Entry 9KZJ (electron microscopy, 3.50 A resolution); this record covers chains A and H of the 14 polymer chains in the assembly.

Chain A:
Molecule: Major capsid protein
Organism: Escherichia phage T1
Reference sequence: Q6XQD3 (Q6XQD3_BPT1); residues 1-319 here = UniProt positions 1-319
Amino-acid sequence (319 residues; numbered 1 to 319; the number before each row is that of its first residue):
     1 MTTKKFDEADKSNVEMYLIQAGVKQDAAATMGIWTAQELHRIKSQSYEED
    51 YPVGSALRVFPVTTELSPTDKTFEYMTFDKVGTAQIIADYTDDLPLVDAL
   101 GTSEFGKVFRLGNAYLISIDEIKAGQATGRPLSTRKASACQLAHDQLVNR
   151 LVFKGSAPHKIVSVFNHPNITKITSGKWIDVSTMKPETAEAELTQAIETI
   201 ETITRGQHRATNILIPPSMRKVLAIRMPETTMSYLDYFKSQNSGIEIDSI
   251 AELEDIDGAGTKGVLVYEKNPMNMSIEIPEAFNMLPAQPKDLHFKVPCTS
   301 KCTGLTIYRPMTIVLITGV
Unresolved in the structure: 1-26

Chain H:
Molecule: BIG2 domain-containing protein
Organism: Escherichia phage T1
Reference sequence: Q6XQD4 (Q6XQD4_BPT1); residue numbers follow UniProt; this construct covers 1-255
Amino-acid sequence (255 residues; numbered 1 to 255; the number before each row is that of its first residue):
     1 MAYENLMLRPACPGNLSDTSTYNIDGACVAQGDIEFGSAVQVVGIVDGVK
    51 VVTALSDGGTPYGIAFRSQYEHLSGKILDGEVCNVVSHGRVWALTSLDEA
   101 PSLFSKLQFGSGGVVTGGSGYAGWTFAGGFVKHEDGYIIEVRVKQNAFIV
   151 PPPPPPVVLVESATITTDKESPQPNNVTIQCVANALPANATDKTGKWSID
   201 ATNIATVNPDSGLVTPVGGEVVGDFNITWTANDASKTTATIAYRVEAVPT
   251 PEVDV
Unresolved in the structure: 1, 154-255

Interface between chain A and chain H:
Pairs across the interface (15):
  D120(A) - Y70(H)
  E121(A) - S68(H)
  E121(A) - Y70(H)
  A124(A) - Y70(H)  hydrophobic
  L132(A) - Q69(H)
  A139(A) - L8(H)
  L142(A) - L8(H)  hydrophobic
  Q146(A) - L6(H)
  Q146(A) - M7(H)
  Q146(A) - L8(H)
  N149(A) - M7(H)
  E254(A) - N5(H)
  K290(A) - Y22(H)
  H293(A) - Y22(H)  hydrogen bond
  K295(A) - T19(H)
Other interface residues (no listed pair), chain A (18 interface residues in all): P52, A114, L116, A143, A251, E252
Other interface residues (no listed pair), chain H (10 interface residues in all): L16

Summary:
18 residues of chain A and 10 residues of chain H are in contact, with 1 hydrogen bond. Its one
hydrogen-bonded contact is H293(A)-Y22(H).
Here chain A is Major capsid protein and chain H is BIG2 domain-containing protein, both from Escherichia
phage T1. Entry 9KZJ (Cryo-EM structure of bacteriophage T1 capsid) was determined by electron microscopy,
deposited together with 9L01, 9L0E, 9L0F and 9L9P.
